9C1M - chains I and J of the 18 polymer chains in the assembly; structure by electron microscopy, 2.76 A resolution.

[Chain I (and J)]
Protein: DUF4297 domain-containing protein
Organism: Bacillus sp. HMF5848
Notes: chain J of this document is another copy of the same molecule, construct and numbering; everything in this record applies to it too
Reference sequence: A0A428J1H2 (A0A428J1H2_9BACI); residue numbers follow UniProt; this construct covers 1-436
Chain sequence (436 residues; row label = number of the first residue in the row):
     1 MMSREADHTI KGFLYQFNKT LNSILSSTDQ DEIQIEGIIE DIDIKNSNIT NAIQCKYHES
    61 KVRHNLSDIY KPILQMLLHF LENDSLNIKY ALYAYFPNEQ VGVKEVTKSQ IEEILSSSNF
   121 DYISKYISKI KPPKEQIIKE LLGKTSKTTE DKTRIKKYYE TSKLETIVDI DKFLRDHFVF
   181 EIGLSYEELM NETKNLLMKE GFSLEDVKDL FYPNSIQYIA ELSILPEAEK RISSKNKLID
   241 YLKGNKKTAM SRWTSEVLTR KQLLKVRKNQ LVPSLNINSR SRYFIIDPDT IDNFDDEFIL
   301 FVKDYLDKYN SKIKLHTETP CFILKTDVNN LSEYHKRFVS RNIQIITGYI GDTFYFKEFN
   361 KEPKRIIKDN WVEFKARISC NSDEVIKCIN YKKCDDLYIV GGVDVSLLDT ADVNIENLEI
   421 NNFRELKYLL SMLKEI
Disordered / not traced: 1-6
Reported in the primary citation:
  - catalytic residues: Asp41, Glu59, Lys61 (proposed by the authors, not directly observed)
  - mutagenesis - D41A, E59A, K61A: abolished catalytic activity

[Chain I / chain J interface]
Contacting residue pairs (62; chain I residue first):
  Asp7(I) with Ser223(J)
  Thr9(I) with Phe13(J)
  Ile10(I) with Phe13(J), hydrophobic; Phe17(J), hydrophobic; Glu36(J); Ser223(J); Ile224(J), hydrophobic
  Lys11(I) with Ile224(J)
  Phe13(I) with Thr9(J); Ile10(J), hydrophobic; Phe13(J), hydrophobic
  Leu14(I) with Ala220(J); Ile224(J), hydrophobic
  Phe17(I) with Ile10(J), hydrophobic
  Glu36(I) with Ile10(J)
  Tyr186(I) with Ile224(J), hydrophobic
  Glu205(I) with Arg252(J)
  Asp206(I) with Arg252(J), salt bridge; Trp253(J), hydrogen bond
  Asp209(I) with Asn214(J), hydrogen bond (backbone-side chain); Arg252(J), salt bridge
  Leu210(I) with Leu210(J), hydrophobic; Trp253(J), hydrophobic
  Tyr212(I) with Gln217(J)
  Pro213(I) with Pro213(J); Asn214(J)
  Asn214(I) with Asp209(J), hydrogen bond (side chain-backbone); Pro213(J)
  Ile216(I) with Gln217(J)
  Gln217(I) with Tyr212(J); Ile216(J)
  Ala220(I) with Leu14(J)
  Ser223(I) with Asp7(J); Ile10(J)
  Ile224(I) with Asp7(J); Ile10(J), hydrophobic; Lys11(J); Leu14(J), hydrophobic; Tyr186(J), hydrophobic
  Pro226(I) with Asp7(J)
  Lys246(I) with Trp253(J)
  Ala249(I) with Trp253(J), hydrophobic
  Met250(I) with Trp253(J), hydrophobic
  Arg252(I) with Ser203(J); Glu205(J); Asp206(J), salt bridge; Asp209(J), salt bridge
  Trp253(I) with Asp206(J), hydrogen bond; Lys246(J); Ala249(J), hydrophobic; Met250(J), hydrophobic; Trp253(J), hydrophobic
  Ile299(I) with Asp412(J)
  Leu300(I) with Asp412(J); Val413(J)
  Lys303(I) with Asp395(J), salt bridge
  Asp307(I) with Arg280(J), salt bridge
  Arg337(I) with Asp412(J), salt bridge
  Arg341(I) with Lys393(J); Cys394(J), hydrogen bond (side chain-backbone); Asp395(J), salt bridge; Asp412(J)
Interface residues without a listed pair, chain I (40 interface residues in all): Ser203, Leu225, Arg231, Asn245, Thr248, Asp296, Ile436
Interface residues without a listed pair, chain J (40 interface residues in all): Pro226, Asn245, Thr248, Val257, Gln270, Ile277, Asn414

[In short]
The chain I/chain J interface involves 40 residues from each chain, with 5 hydrogen bonds and 8 salt bridges.
Polar pairs include Asp206(I)-Arg252(J), Asp209(I)-Arg252(J) and Lys303(I)-Asp395(J). The paper reports
catalytic residues Asp41(I), Glu59(I) and Lys61(I); D41A, E59A and K61A of chain I abolish catalytic activity.
Both chains are DUF4297 domain-containing protein (Bacillus sp. HMF5848). Entry 9C1M (HerA-DUF assembly 1) was
determined by electron microscopy together with 9C1N, 9C1O, 9C1X and 9C5X from the same study.
